PDB entry 8TW2 | electron microscopy, 3.39 A resolution | chains IU and IV of the 240 polymer chains in the assembly

Chain IU (and IV):
Name: Coat protein
Organism: Acinetobacter phage AP205
Notes: chain IV of this document is another copy of the same molecule, construct and numbering; everything in this record applies to it too
Reference sequence: Q9AZ42 (Q9AZ42_9VIRU); residues 1-129 here correspond to UniProt positions 2-130 (UniProt number = residue number + 1)
Chain sequence (129 residues; row label = number of the first residue in the row):
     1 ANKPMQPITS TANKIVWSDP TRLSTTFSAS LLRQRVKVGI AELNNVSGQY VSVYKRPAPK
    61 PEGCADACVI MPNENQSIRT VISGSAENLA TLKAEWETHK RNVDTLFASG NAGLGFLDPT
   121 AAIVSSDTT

Chain IU / chain IV interface:
Pairs across the interface (4; chain IU residue first):
  Ala12(IU) - Ile8(IV)
  Ala12(IU) - Thr9(IV)
  Arg33(IU) - Ile8(IV)
  Asn44(IU) - Leu23(IV)
Interface residues without a listed pair, chain IU (4 interface residues in all): Ile40
Interface residues without a listed pair, chain IV (5 interface residues in all): Ser10, Ile70

In short:
Chain IU and chain IV form an interface of 4 and 5 residues respectively.
Chain IU and chain IV are both Coat protein (Acinetobacter phage AP205); the structure, Acinetobacter phage
AP205 T=4 VLP, was determined by electron microscopy together with 8TOB, 8TOC, 8TV9, 8TVA and 8TWC from the
same study.
